Entry 3DA3 (X-ray diffraction, 2.50 A resolution); this record covers chain A.

[Chain A]
Name: Colicin-M
Organism: Escherichia coli
UniProtKB: P05820 (CEAM_ECOLX); residue numbers follow UniProt; this construct covers 1-271
Sequence (278 residues; each row starts with the number of its first residue):
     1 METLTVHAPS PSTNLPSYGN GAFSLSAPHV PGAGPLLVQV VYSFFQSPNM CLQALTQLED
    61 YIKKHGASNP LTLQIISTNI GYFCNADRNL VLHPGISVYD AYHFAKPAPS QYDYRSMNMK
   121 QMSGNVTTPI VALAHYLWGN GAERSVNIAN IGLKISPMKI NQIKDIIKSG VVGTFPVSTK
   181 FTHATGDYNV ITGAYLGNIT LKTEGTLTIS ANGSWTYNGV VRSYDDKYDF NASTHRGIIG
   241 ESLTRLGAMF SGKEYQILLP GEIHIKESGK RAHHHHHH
Not modelled in the structure: 1, 272-278
Construct notes: expression tag (272-278)
Ligand contacts: Mg2+ (MG): Phe44, Ser47, Asn49

[In short]
Ligands of chain A: Mg2+.
Chain A is Colicin-M (Escherichia coli); the structure, Crystal Structure of Colicin M, A Novel Phosphatase
Specifically Imported by Escherichia Coli, was determined by X-ray diffraction together with 3DA4 from the
same study.
